Entry 3RU4 (X-ray diffraction, 1.68 A resolution); this record covers chains C and D of the 4 polymer chains in the assembly.

# Chain C
Name: Chymotrypsinogen A
From: Bos taurus
Notes: EC 3.4.21.1
UniProtKB: P00766 (CTRA_BOVIN); residues 1-11 here = UniProt positions 1-11
Amino-acid sequence (11 residues; numbered 1 to 11; the number before each row is that of its first residue):
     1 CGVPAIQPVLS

# Chain D
Name: Chymotrypsinogen A
From: Bos taurus
Notes: EC 3.4.21.1
UniProtKB: P00766 (CTRA_BOVIN); residue numbers follow UniProt; this construct covers 16-146
Amino-acid sequence (131 residues; each row starts with the number of its first residue):
    16 IVNGEEAVPGSWPWQVSLQDKTGFHFCGGSLINENWVVTAAHCGVTTSDV
    66 VVAGEFDQGSSSEKIQKLKIAKVFKNSKYNSLTINNDITLLKLSTAASFS
   116 QTVSAVCLPSASDDFAAGTTCVTTGWGLTRY
UniProt features mapped onto this chain:
  - active site (Charge relay system): His-57, Asp-102
Disulfide bonds: Cys-42/Cys-58

# How chain C and chain D interact
Pairs across the interface - 25 pairs, chain C then chain D:
  Cys-1(C) / Ala-120(D)
  Cys-1(C) / Val-121(D)
  Cys-1(C) / Cys-122(D)  disulfide
  Gly-2(C) / Trp-29(D)
  Gly-2(C) / Ala-120(D)  hydrogen bond (backbone-backbone)
  Gly-2(C) / Cys-122(D)
  Pro-4(C) / Ser-26(D)
  Pro-4(C) / Pro-28(D)
  Pro-4(C) / Trp-29(D)  hydrophobic
  Ala-5(C) / Gln-116(D)
  Ile-6(C) / Val-23(D)  hydrophobic
  Ile-6(C) / Pro-24(D)
  Ile-6(C) / Gly-25(D)
  Ile-6(C) / Ser-26(D)
  Ile-6(C) / Gln-116(D)
  Ile-6(C) / Thr-117(D)
  Gln-7(C) / Ser-26(D)
  Pro-8(C) / Ser-26(D)
  Pro-8(C) / Trp-27(D)  hydrophobic
  Val-9(C) / Glu-20(D)
  Val-9(C) / Val-23(D)  hydrophobic
  Leu-10(C) / Glu-20(D)
  Leu-10(C) / Trp-27(D)  hydrophobic
  Leu-10(C) / Val-137(D)  hydrophobic
  Ser-11(C) / Glu-20(D)  hydrogen bond
Also at the interface, not in a pair above, chain C (11 interface residues in all): Val-3
Disulfides between the chains: Cys-1(C)/Cys-122(D)

# Summary
11 residues of chain C and 14 residues of chain D are in contact, with 1 disulfide bond and 2 hydrogen bonds.
Among the polar pairs are Ser-11(C)/Glu-20(D) and Gly-2(C)/Ala-120(D). Curated annotation (UniProt) lists
active-site residues His-57(D) and Asp-102(D) on chain D.
Here chain C is Chymotrypsinogen A and chain D is Chymotrypsinogen A, both from Bos taurus. Entry 3RU4
(Crystal structure of the Bowman-Birk serine protease inhibitor BTCI in complex with trypsin and chymotrypsin)
was determined by X-ray diffraction.
